PDB entry 8FNT | electron microscopy, 2.52 A resolution | chains G and A of the 7 polymer chains in the assembly

# Chain G (and A)
Molecule: Archaeal ATPase
Source organism: Escherichia coli
Notes: chain A of this document is another copy of the same molecule, construct and numbering; everything in this record applies to it too
UniProt: A0A8H9B1T2 (A0A8H9B1T2_ECOLX); residues 1-947 here = UniProt positions 1-947
Amino-acid sequence (947 residues; numbered 1 to 947; the number before each row is that of its first residue):
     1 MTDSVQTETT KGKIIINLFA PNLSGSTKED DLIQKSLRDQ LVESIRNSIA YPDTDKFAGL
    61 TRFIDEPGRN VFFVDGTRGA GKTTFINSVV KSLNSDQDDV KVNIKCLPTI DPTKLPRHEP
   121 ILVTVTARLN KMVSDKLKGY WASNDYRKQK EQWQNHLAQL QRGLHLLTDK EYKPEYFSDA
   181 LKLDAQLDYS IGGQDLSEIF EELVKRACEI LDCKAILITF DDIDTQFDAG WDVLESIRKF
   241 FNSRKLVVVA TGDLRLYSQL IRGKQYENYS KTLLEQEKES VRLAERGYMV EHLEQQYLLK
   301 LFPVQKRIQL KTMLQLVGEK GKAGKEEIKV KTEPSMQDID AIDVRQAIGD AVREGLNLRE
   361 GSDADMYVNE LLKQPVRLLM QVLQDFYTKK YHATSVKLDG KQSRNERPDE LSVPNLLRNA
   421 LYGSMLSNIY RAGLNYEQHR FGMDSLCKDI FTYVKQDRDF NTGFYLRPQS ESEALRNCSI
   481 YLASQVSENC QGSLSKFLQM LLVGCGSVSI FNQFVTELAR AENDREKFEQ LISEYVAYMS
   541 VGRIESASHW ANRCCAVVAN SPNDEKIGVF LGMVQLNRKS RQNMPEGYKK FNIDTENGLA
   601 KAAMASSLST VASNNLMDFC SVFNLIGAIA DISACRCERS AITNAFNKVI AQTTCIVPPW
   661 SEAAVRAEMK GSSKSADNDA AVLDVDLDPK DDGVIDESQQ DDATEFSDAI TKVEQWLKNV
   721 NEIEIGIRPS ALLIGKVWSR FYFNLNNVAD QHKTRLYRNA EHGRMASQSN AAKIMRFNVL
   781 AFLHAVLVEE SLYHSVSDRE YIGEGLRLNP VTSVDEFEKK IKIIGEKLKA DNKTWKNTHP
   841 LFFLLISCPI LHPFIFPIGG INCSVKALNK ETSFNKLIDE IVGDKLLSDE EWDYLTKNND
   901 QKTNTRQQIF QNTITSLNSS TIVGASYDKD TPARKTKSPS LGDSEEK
Unresolved in the structure: 1-34, 51-68, 77-80, 95-101, 141-146, 184-189, 396-411, 520-523, 662-703, 898-909, 935-947
Differences from the reference sequence: conflict Lys11 (Glu in A0A8H9B1T2), Ser24 (Pro in A0A8H9B1T2), Pro67 (Ser in A0A8H9B1T2), Ser335 (Gly in A0A8H9B1T2), Asp409 (Asn in A0A8H9B1T2), Asn428 (Ser in A0A8H9B1T2), Asn583 (His in A0A8H9B1T2), Glu586 (Gly in A0A8H9B1T2), Arg636 (Leu in A0A8H9B1T2), Ile858 (Val in A0A8H9B1T2)
Reported in the primary citation:
  - catalytic residues: Gly81, Lys82, Thr83, Asp221, Asp222, Asp253, Arg377

# Interface between chain G and chain A
Residue-residue contacts (133):
  Pro108(G) - Ile191(A)  hydrophobic
  Thr113(G) - Arg238(A)  hydrogen bond (backbone-side chain)
  Thr113(G) - Lys239(A)
  Lys114(G) - Arg69(A)
  Lys114(G) - Arg238(A)  hydrogen bond (side chain-backbone)
  Lys114(G) - Lys239(A)
  Pro116(G) - Leu166(A)  hydrophobic
  His118(G) - Asp169(A)
  His118(G) - Lys170(A)  hydrogen bond (side chain-backbone)
  His118(G) - Glu171(A)
  His118(G) - Tyr172(A)
  Glu119(G) - Tyr172(A)
  Pro120(G) - Tyr172(A)
  Val123(G) - Tyr172(A)
  Val123(G) - Phe177(A)
  Thr126(G) - Phe177(A)
  Ala127(G) - Ala180(A)
  Arg128(G) - Ile191(A)
  Asn130(G) - Leu181(A)  hydrogen bond (side chain-backbone)
  Lys131(G) - Leu183(A)
  Lys131(G) - Ser190(A)
  Lys131(G) - Ile191(A)
  Lys131(G) - Gly192(A)
  Ser134(G) - Leu183(A)
  Gln161(G) - Pro174(A)
  Gln161(G) - Phe177(A)
  Gln161(G) - Ser178(A)
  His165(G) - Pro174(A)
  Thr168(G) - Tyr172(A)
  Thr168(G) - Pro174(A)
  Lys170(G) - Glu171(A)
  Asp224(G) - Gln265(A)
  Asp224(G) - Leu293(A)
  Thr225(G) - Arg238(A)
  Thr225(G) - Gln265(A)  hydrogen bond (backbone-side chain)
  Thr225(G) - Tyr297(A)
  Gln226(G) - Asn268(A)
  Phe227(G) - Asn268(A)
  Phe227(G) - Tyr269(A)
  Asp228(G) - Asn268(A)
  Asp253(G) - Met289(A)
  Arg255(G) - Met289(A)
  Gln259(G) - Tyr269(A)
  Gln259(G) - Leu273(A)
  Arg262(G) - Leu273(A)
  Arg262(G) - Glu277(A)  salt bridge
  Gly263(G) - Ser270(A)  hydrogen bond (backbone-side chain)
  Gly263(G) - Leu273(A)
  Tyr266(G) - Thr272(A)
  Tyr266(G) - Gln276(A)
  Glu267(G) - Thr272(A)
  Leu274(G) - Thr272(A)
  Pro375(G) - His292(A)
  Pro375(G) - Gln296(A)
  Arg377(G) - Gln296(A)  hydrogen bond
  Arg377(G) - Leu299(A)
  Arg377(G) - Lys300(A)
  Leu378(G) - Gln295(A)
  Leu378(G) - Leu299(A)  hydrophobic
  Gln381(G) - Leu299(A)  hydrogen bond (side chain-backbone)
  Gln381(G) - Pro303(A)
  Gln381(G) - Val304(A)  hydrogen bond (side chain-backbone)
  Gln384(G) - Gln305(A)  hydrogen bond
  Asp385(G) - Val304(A)
  Lys389(G) - Gln305(A)
  His392(G) - Gln40(A)  hydrogen bond
  Gly423(G) - Val304(A)
  Gly423(G) - Arg307(A)  hydrogen bond (backbone-side chain)
  Ser424(G) - Gln295(A)  hydrogen bond (backbone-side chain)
  Ser424(G) - Leu299(A)
  Ser424(G) - Val304(A)
  Met425(G) - Gln295(A)
  Leu426(G) - Leu254(A)  hydrophobic
  Leu426(G) - Arg307(A)
  Ser427(G) - Ser258(A)  hydrogen bond
  Ser427(G) - Glu291(A)
  Ser427(G) - Glu294(A)  hydrogen bond
  Ser427(G) - Gln295(A)
  Asn428(G) - Glu291(A)  hydrogen bond
  Asn428(G) - Gln295(A)  hydrogen bond
  Tyr430(G) - Arg255(A)
  Tyr430(G) - Ser258(A)
  Tyr430(G) - Gln259(A)  hydrogen bond
  Tyr430(G) - Arg262(A)
  Arg431(G) - Arg262(A)
  Arg431(G) - Glu291(A)
  Tyr436(G) - Asp253(A)
  Tyr436(G) - Leu254(A)
  Tyr436(G) - Arg255(A)  hydrogen bond (side chain-backbone)
  Glu437(G) - Arg255(A)  salt bridge
  His439(G) - Thr312(A)
  His439(G) - Lys373(A)
  Arg440(G) - Glu370(A)  salt bridge
  Arg440(G) - Arg476(A)
  Glu471(G) - Tyr288(A)
  Ser472(G) - Tyr288(A)
  Glu473(G) - Gln295(A)
  Ala474(G) - Glu291(A)
  Asn477(G) - Gln295(A)
  Gln530(G) - Arg458(A)  hydrogen bond
  Gln530(G) - Arg525(A)
  Ser533(G) - Arg458(A)  hydrogen bond
  Glu534(G) - Arg458(A)  salt bridge
  Ala537(G) - Arg458(A)
  Ala537(G) - Asp459(A)
  Arg543(G) - Asp457(A)  salt bridge
  Arg543(G) - Asp459(A)  salt bridge
  Arg543(G) - Gln469(A)  hydrogen bond (backbone-side chain)
  Glu545(G) - Thr462(A)
  Arg553(G) - Asn461(A)
  Arg578(G) - Asn747(A)
  Lys579(G) - Asp750(A)
  Lys579(G) - Gln751(A)
  Lys579(G) - Thr754(A)
  Arg581(G) - Thr754(A)  hydrogen bond (side chain-backbone)
  Arg581(G) - Tyr757(A)
  Arg581(G) - Lys929(A)
  Ala612(G) - Gln513(A)
  Ser613(G) - Gln513(A)
  Asn614(G) - Asn563(A)
  Asn614(G) - Asp750(A)
  Asn615(G) - Asp564(A)  hydrogen bond
  Asn615(G) - Asp750(A)
  Leu616(G) - Asn746(A)
  Leu616(G) - Asp750(A)
  Asn647(G) - Gly805(A)  hydrogen bond (side chain-backbone)
  Asn647(G) - Leu806(A)
  Ile650(G) - Leu806(A)  hydrophobic
  Gln652(G) - Asn747(A)  hydrogen bond
  Thr654(G) - Phe743(A)
  Ile656(G) - Asn461(A)
  Ile656(G) - Asn512(A)
  Phe706(G) - Leu806(A)  hydrophobic
Also at the interface, not in a pair above, chain G (93 interface residues in all): Arg117, Leu157, Leu160, Leu164, Leu256, Lys264, Leu283, Arg286, Ala420, Gln438, Thr643, Asn644, Ala651, Cys655, Pro659, Glu705
Also at the interface, not in a pair above, chain A (87 interface residues in all): Gly193, Glu235, Asn242, Tyr266, Glu267, Gly287, Phe302, Gln309, Gln315, Arg467, Ser470, Thr516, Tyr742, Glu804, Arg807

# Overview
The interface between chain G and chain A involves 93 residues on one side and 87 on the other; the contacts
include 26 hydrogen bonds and 6 salt bridges. Polar pairs include Arg262(G)-Glu277(A), Glu437(G)-Arg255(A) and
Arg440(G)-Glu370(A). From the paper: catalytic residues Gly81(G), Lys82(G) and Thr83(G) among others.
Chain G and chain A are both Archaeal ATPase (Escherichia coli); the structure, Structure of RdrA from
Escherichia coli RADAR defense system, was determined by electron microscopy together with 8FNU, 8FNV and 8FNW
from the same study.
